2BBT - chain A; structure by X-ray diffraction, 2.30 A resolution.

[Chain A]
Name: Cystic fibrosis transmembrane conductance regulator
From: Homo sapiens
UniProt: P13569 (CFTR_HUMAN); residue numbers follow UniProt; this construct covers 389-507, 509-678
Sequence (290 residues; numbered 388 to 678; 1 number in that range is skipped by the numbering (no residue carries it; nothing is unmodelled there); the number before each row is that of its first residue):
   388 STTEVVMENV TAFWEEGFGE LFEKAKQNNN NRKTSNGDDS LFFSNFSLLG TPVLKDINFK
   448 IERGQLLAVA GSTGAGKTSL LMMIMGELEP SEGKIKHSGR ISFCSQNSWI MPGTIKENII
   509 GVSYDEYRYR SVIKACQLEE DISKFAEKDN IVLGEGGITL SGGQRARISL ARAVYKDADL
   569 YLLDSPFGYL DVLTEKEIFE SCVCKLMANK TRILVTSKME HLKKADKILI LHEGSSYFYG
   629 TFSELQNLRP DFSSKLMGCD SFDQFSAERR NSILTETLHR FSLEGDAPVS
Disordered / not traced: 388-389, 414-436, 543-544, 643-647, 670-678
Construct notes: cloning artifact (388); engineered mutation Asn494 (Phe in P13569), Arg637 (Gln in P13569)
Swiss-Prot annotation at these positions:
  - binding site (ATP): Trp401, Ser434, Gly458 to Thr465, Gln493
  - modified residue (Phosphoserine): Ser549, Ser660, Ser670
  - lipidation: Cys524 (S-palmitoyl cysteine)
  - natural variant: Asp443 (D443Y: In CBAVD; uncertain significance), Ala455 (A455E: In CF), Val456 (V456F: In CF), Gly458 (G458V: In CF), Met470 (V470M: this construct carries the variant), Gly480 (G480C: In CF), Ser492 (S492F: In CF), Glu504 (E504Q: In CF), Ile506 (I506M; I506V), Ile507 (I507V; deletion: In CF), Asp513 (D513G: In CBAVD), Val520 (V520F: In CF), 31 further natural variant entries in UniProt
  - mutagenesis: Lys464 (K464A: Decreases glutathione uptake; K464M: Impaired maturation of glycan chains indicating impaired trafficking from the endoplasmic reticulum to the cell membrane), Ile539 (I539T: Enhances trafficking from the endoplasmic reticulum to the cell membrane)
Bound ions: Mg2+: Thr465, Gln493 (together with ATP)
Residues lining bound ligands: ATP (adenosine-5'-triphosphate): Trp401, Val440, Ser459, Thr460, Gly461, Ala462, Gly463, Lys464, Thr465, Ser466, Gln493

[Summary]
Bound to chain A: ATP. Thr465 and Gln493 form the Mg2+ site. Curated annotation (UniProt) lists 11 ATP-binding
residues and 2 mutagenesis sites.
Chain A is Cystic fibrosis transmembrane conductance regulator (Homo sapiens); the structure, Human deltaF508
NBD1 with two solublizing mutations, was determined by X-ray diffraction (same publication as 2BBO and 2BBS).
